Entry 7RJE (electron microscopy, 3.30 A resolution); this record covers chains K and F of the 18 polymer chains in the assembly.

Chain K:
Molecule: Cytochrome b
Source organism: Candida albicans (strain SC5314 / ATCC MYA-2876)
Reference sequence: P0C8L0 (CYB_CANAL); residues 1-387 here = UniProt positions 1-387
Amino-acid sequence (387 residues; each row starts with the number of its first residue):
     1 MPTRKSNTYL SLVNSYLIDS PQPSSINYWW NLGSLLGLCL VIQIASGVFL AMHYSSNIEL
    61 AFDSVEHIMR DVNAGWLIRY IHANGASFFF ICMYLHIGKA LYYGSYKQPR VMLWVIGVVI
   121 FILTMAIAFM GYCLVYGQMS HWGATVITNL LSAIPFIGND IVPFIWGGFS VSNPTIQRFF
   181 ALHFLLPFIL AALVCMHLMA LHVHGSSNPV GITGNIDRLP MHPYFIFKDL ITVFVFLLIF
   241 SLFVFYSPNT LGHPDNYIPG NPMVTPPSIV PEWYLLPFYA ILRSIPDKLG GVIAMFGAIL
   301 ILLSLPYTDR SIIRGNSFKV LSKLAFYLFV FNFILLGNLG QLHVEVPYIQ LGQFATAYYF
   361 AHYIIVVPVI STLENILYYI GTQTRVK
Unresolved in the structure: 385-387
Ion coordination: heme Fe site 1: H82, H183; heme Fe site 2: H96, H197
Residues lining bound ligands:
  - heme (HEM), molecule 1: W29, W30, N31, L32, G33, S34, L36, G37, F89, M93, H96, I97, K99, A100, S105, R110, L113, W114, G117, V118, I120, F121, V194, H197, L198, L201, S206, S207
  - heme (HEM), molecule 2: L40, Q43, I44, G47, V48, L50, Y54, V65, I68, R79, H82, A83, A86, F89, F90, I127, A128, G131, Y132, L134, V135, H183, F184, P187, N256, E272, Y274
  - ZL5 (3-[2-fluoro-5-(trifluoromethyl)phenyl]-7-methyl-1-[(2-methyl-2H-tetrazol-5-yl)methyl]-1H-indazole): M125, A126, A128, F129, Y132, M139, G143, I147, I269, V270, P271, E272, Y274, L275, Y279, M295, F296
UniProt features mapped onto this chain:
  - binding site (heme b): H82, H96, H183, H197
From the paper describing this entry:
  - conformationally variable residues (side-chain flip): E272
  - binding site for ZL5: F129, Y132, G143, P271, E272, L275, Y279

Chain F:
Molecule: Ubiquinol--cytochrome-c reductase subunit 8
Source organism: Candida albicans (strain SC5314 / ATCC MYA-2876)
Reference sequence: A0A1D8PHA2 (A0A1D8PHA2_CANAL); numbering as in UniProt (aligned over 1-95)
Amino-acid sequence (95 residues; row label = number of the first residue in the row):
     1 MAGAPHPHTY MGWWGSLGSP KQKYITQYTI SPYAAKPLKG AAYNAVFNTF RRTKNQFLYV
    61 AIPFVVVWSI WTRARDYNEY LYTKEGREEL ERVNV
Unresolved in the structure: 1-6, 95

How chain K and chain F interact:
Residue-residue contacts (57):
  S15(K) - W13(F)
  D19(K) - W13(F)
  D19(K) - W14(F)  hydrogen bond (backbone-side chain)
  S20(K) - W13(F)
  P21(K) - M11(F)
  P21(K) - W13(F)
  P21(K) - W14(F)  hydrophobic
  P21(K) - L17(F)  hydrophobic
  Y102(K) - Q56(F)
  H202(K) - W13(F)
  V203(K) - T9(F)
  V203(K) - M11(F)
  H204(K) - Y10(F)
  H204(K) - M11(F)
  G205(K) - M11(F)
  N215(K) - Y10(F)  hydrogen bond (side chain-backbone)
  N215(K) - M11(F)
  N215(K) - L17(F)  hydrogen bond (side chain-backbone)
  N215(K) - G18(F)
  N215(K) - S19(F)
  I216(K) - S19(F)
  I216(K) - P20(F)
  I216(K) - Q22(F)
  R218(K) - M11(F)  hydrogen bond
  R218(K) - W14(F)
  R218(K) - L17(F)
  L219(K) - W14(F)
  P220(K) - W14(F)
  V320(K) - Y59(F)  hydrophobic
  K323(K) - Q56(F)  hydrogen bond
  K323(K) - Y59(F)
  L324(K) - P63(F)  hydrophobic
  Y327(K) - Y59(F)
  Y327(K) - V60(F)  hydrophobic
  Y327(K) - P63(F)
  L328(K) - P63(F)  hydrophobic
  F331(K) - V60(F)
  F331(K) - P63(F)  hydrophobic
  F331(K) - F64(F)
  F331(K) - V67(F)  hydrophobic
  L335(K) - W71(F)  hydrophobic
  N338(K) - W71(F)
  L339(K) - W71(F)  hydrophobic
  L342(K) - W71(F)  hydrophobic
  E345(K) - N78(F)
  E345(K) - Y82(F)
  V346(K) - V93(F)  hydrophobic
  V346(K) - N94(F)
  P347(K) - A74(F)
  P347(K) - Y77(F)  hydrophobic
  P347(K) - N78(F)
  P347(K) - L81(F)
  Y348(K) - W71(F)  hydrophobic
  Y348(K) - R75(F)
  Y348(K) - N78(F)
  L351(K) - I70(F)  hydrophobic
  L351(K) - A74(F)  hydrophobic
Other interface residues (no listed pair), chain K (31 interface residues in all): P109, N332
Other interface residues (no listed pair), chain F (28 interface residues in all): G12, I62

In short:
Chain K and chain F form an interface of 31 and 28 residues respectively, with 5 hydrogen bonds. Among the
polar pairs are D19(K)-W14(F), N215(K)-Y10(F) and N215(K)-L17(F). Ligands of chain K: heme and compound ZL5.
From the paper: a binding site for ZL5 at F129(K), Y132(K) and G143(K) among others; conformational
variability at E272(K).
Here chain K is Cytochrome b and chain F is Ubiquinol--cytochrome-c reductase subunit 8, both from Candida
albicans (strain SC5314 / ATCC MYA-2876). Entry 7RJE (Complex III2 from Candida albicans, Inz-5 bound) was
determined by electron microscopy, deposited together with 7RJA, 7RJB, 7RJC and 7RJD.
